PDB entry 5Y16 | X-ray diffraction, 2.40 A resolution | chains A and B

[Chain A (and B)]
Molecule: Dual specificity phosphatase 28
From: Homo sapiens
Notes: EC 3.1.3.16, 3.1.3.48; chain B of this document is another copy of the same molecule, construct and numbering; everything in this record applies to it too
UniProtKB: Q4G0W2 (DUS28_HUMAN); residue numbers follow UniProt; this construct covers 1-176
Sequence (197 residues; numbered -20 to 176; the number before each row is that of its first residue; numbers below 1 keep their minus sign (Met-20 is residue -20)):
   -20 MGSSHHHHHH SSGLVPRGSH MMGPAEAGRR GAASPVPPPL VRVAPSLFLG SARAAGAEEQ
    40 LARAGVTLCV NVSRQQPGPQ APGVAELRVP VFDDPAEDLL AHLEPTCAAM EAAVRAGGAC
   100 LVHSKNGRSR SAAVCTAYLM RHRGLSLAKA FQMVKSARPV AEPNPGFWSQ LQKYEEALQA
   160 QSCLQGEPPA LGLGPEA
Not modelled in the structure: -20 to 12, 161-176 (chain B: -20 to 15, 162-176)
Sequence notes: initiating methionine (-20); expression tag (-19 to 0); engineered mutation Gln59 (Arg in Q4G0W2), His102 (Tyr in Q4G0W2), Ser103 (Cys in Q4G0W2)
Curated features (UniProtKB/Swiss-Prot):
  - mutagenesis: Asn105 (N105A: Increases activity with phosphotyrosine; when associated with V-107), Arg107 (R107V: Increases activity with phosphotyrosine; when associated with A-105)
Reported in the primary citation:
  - conformationally variable residues (loop rearrangement): Ala33 to Ala34, Gly57 to Pro61
  - mutagenesis - C103S: abolished catalytic activity on DiFMUP

[Chain A / chain B interface]
Contacting residue pairs (24; chain A residue first):
  Gly62(A) with Pro69(B); His81(B), hydrogen bond (backbone-side chain)
  Val63(A) with Pro69(B)
  Ala64(A) with Arg67(B); His81(B)
  Glu65(A) with Glu65(B); Leu66(B); Arg67(B), hydrogen bond (backbone-backbone)
  Leu66(A) with Glu65(B); Leu66(B), hydrophobic
  Arg67(A) with Ala64(B); Glu65(B), hydrogen bond (backbone-backbone)
  Pro69(A) with Val63(B); Ala64(B)
  His81(A) with Gly62(B); Ala64(B)
  Glu83(A) with Ala91(B)
  Pro84(A) with Ala88(B); Ala91(B), hydrophobic
  Ala87(A) with Ala87(B); Ala91(B), hydrophobic
  Ala88(A) with Ala88(B), hydrophobic
  Ala91(A) with Pro84(B), hydrophobic; Ala87(B), hydrophobic
Interface residues without a listed pair, chain A (15 interface residues in all): Leu47, Arg53
Interface residues without a listed pair, chain B (17 interface residues in all): Leu47, Pro61, Glu83, Ala92, Ala95

[Summary]
Chain A and chain B form an interface of 15 and 17 residues respectively; the contacts include 3 hydrogen
bonds. Polar contacts include Gly62(A)-His81(B) and Glu65(A)-Arg67(B). From UniProt: 2 mutagenesis sites on
chain A. The paper reports that C103S of chain A abolishes catalytic activity on DiFMUP; conformational
variability at Ala33(A) and Gly57(A).
Both chains are Dual specificity phosphatase 28 (Homo sapiens). Entry 5Y16 (Crystal structure of human
DUSP28(Y102H)) was determined by X-ray diffraction together with 5Y15 from the same study.
